Entry 7TRC (electron microscopy, 3.30 A resolution); this record covers chains B and I of the 10 polymer chains in the assembly.

# Chain B
Molecule: Telomerase RNA, partial sequence
Organism: Homo sapiens
Sequence (451 nucleotides; each row starts with the number of its first residue):
     1 GGGUUGCGGAGGGUGGGCCUGGGAGGGGUGGUGGCCAUUUUUUGUCUAAC
    51 CCUAACUGAGAAGGGCGUAGGCGCCGUGCUUUUGCUCCCCGCGCGCUGUU
   101 UUUCUCGCUGACUUUCAGCGGGCGGAAAAGCCUCGGCCUGCCGCCUUCCA
   151 CCGUUCAUUCUAGAGCAAACAAAAAAUGUCAGCUGCUGGCCCGUUCGCCC
   201 CUCCCGGGGACCUGCGGCGGGUCGCCUGCCCAGCCCCCGAACCCCGCCUG
   251 GAGGCCGCGGUCGGCCCGGGGCUUCUCCGGAGGCACCCACUGCCACCGCG
   301 AAGAGUUGGGCUCUGUCAGCCGCGGGUCUCUCGGGGGCGAGGGCGAGGUU
   351 CAGGCCUUUCAGGCCGCAGGAAGAGGAACGGAGCGAGUCCCCGCGCGCGG
   401 CGCGAUUCCCUGAGCUGUGGGACGUGCACCCAGGACUCGGCUCACACAUG
   451 C
Unresolved in the structure: 1-210, 219-361, 393-396, 450-451
Reported in the primary citation:
  - disease-associated variants - G73U, G305U (proposed by the authors, not directly observed)

# Chain I
Name: H/ACA ribonucleoprotein complex subunit 2
Organism: Homo sapiens
UniProt: Q9NX24 (NHP2_HUMAN); residues 1-153 here = UniProt positions 1-153
Chain sequence (153 residues; numbered 1 to 153; the number before each row is that of its first residue):
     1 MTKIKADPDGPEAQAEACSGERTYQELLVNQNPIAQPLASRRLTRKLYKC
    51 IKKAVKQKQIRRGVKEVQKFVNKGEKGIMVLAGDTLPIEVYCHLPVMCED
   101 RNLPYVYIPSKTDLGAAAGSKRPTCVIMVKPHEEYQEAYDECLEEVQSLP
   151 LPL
Unresolved in the structure: 1-24
Curated features (UniProtKB/Swiss-Prot):
  - modified residue: Ser19 (Phosphoserine)
  - cross-link (Glycyl lysine isopeptide (Lys-Gly)): Lys3 (interchain with G-Cter in SUMO2), Lys5 (interchain with G-Cter in SUMO)

# Chain B / chain I interface
Contacting residue pairs (29; chain B residue first):
  G404(B) with Lys69(I), salt bridge to the phosphate
  A405(B) with Lys69(I), salt bridge to the phosphate; Lys73(I), salt bridge to the phosphate
  U407(B) with Arg61(I), hydrogen bond to the sugar; Phe70(I), phosphate contact
  C408(B) with Lys69(I), phosphate contact; Phe70(I), phosphate contact
  C409(B) with Glu66(I), base contact
  C410(B) with Glu66(I), base contact
  U411(B) with Arg62(I), hydrogen bond to the base; Gly119(I), sugar contact; Ser120(I), sugar contact; Arg122(I), hydrogen bond to the sugar; Thr124(I), base contact
  U416(B) with Arg122(I), base contact
  G417(B) with Arg62(I), hydrogen bond to the base; Gly63(I), phosphate contact; Arg122(I), salt bridge to the phosphate; Thr124(I), hydrogen bond to the sugar
  U418(B) with Gly63(I), phosphate contact; Val64(I), hydrogen bond to the phosphate; Thr85(I), base contact; Leu86(I), hydrogen bond to the base; Val90(I), sugar contact; Lys111(I), hydrogen bond to the base; Thr124(I), hydrogen bond to the phosphate; Cys125(I), hydrogen bond to the phosphate
  G419(B) with Lys65(I), base contact
  G420(B) with Lys65(I), base contact
Interface residues without a listed pair, chain I (21 interface residues in all): Lys58, Pro87, Pro123

# In short
Chain B and chain I form an interface of 12 and 21 residues respectively, with 10 hydrogen bonds and 4 salt
bridges. Polar pairs include U411(B)-Arg62(I), G417(B)-Arg62(I) and U418(B)-Leu86(I).
Chain B is Telomerase RNA, partial sequence and chain I is H/ACA ribonucleoprotein complex subunit 2, both
from Homo sapiens; the structure, Human telomerase H/ACA RNP at 3.3 Angstrom, was determined by electron
microscopy (same publication as 7TRD, 7TRE and 7TRF).
